Entry 5UR6 (X-ray diffraction, 1.63 A resolution); this record covers chain A.

[Chain A]
Protein: Abscisic acid receptor PYR1
Source organism: Arabidopsis thaliana
UniProtKB: O49686 (PYR1_ARATH); residues 1-181 here = UniProt positions 1-181
Amino-acid sequence (181 residues; each row starts with the number of its first residue):
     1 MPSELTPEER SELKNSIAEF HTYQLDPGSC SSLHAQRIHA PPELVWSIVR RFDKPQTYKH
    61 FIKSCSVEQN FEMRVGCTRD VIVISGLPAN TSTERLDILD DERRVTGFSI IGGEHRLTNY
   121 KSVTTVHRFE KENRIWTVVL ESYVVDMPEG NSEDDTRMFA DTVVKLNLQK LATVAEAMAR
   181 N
Unresolved in the structure: 1, 148-154
UniProt features mapped onto this chain:
  - motif: S85 to A89 (Gate loop), H115 to L117 (Latch loop)
  - binding site (abscisate): K59, A89 to E94, R116 to S122, E141
  - site (Involved in interactions with PP2Cs): P88, S152
  - modified residue: T78 (Phosphothreonine)
  - mutagenesis: K59 (K59Q: Impaired ABA-mediated binding to PP2Cs), T78 (T78A: Reduced CARK1-mediated phosphorylation), P88 (P88S: Insensitivity to pyrabactin and impaired ABA-mediated binding to PP2Cs), R116 (R116G: Impaired ABA-mediated binding to PP2Cs), S152 (S152L: Insensitivity to pyrabactin and impaired ABA-mediated binding to PP2Cs), R157 (R157H: Reduced sensitivity to pyrabactin)
Residues lining bound ligands: 8KM (N-(4-cyano-3-cyclopropylphenyl)-1-(4-methylphenyl)methanesulfonamide): P55, K59, F61, I62, R79, V81, V83, L87, P88, A89, S92, E94, F108, I110, H115, L117, Y120, F159, A160, V163, V164, N167

[In short]
Chain A binds compound 8KM. From UniProt: 15 abscisate-binding residues and 6 mutagenesis sites.
Chain A is Abscisic acid receptor PYR1 (Arabidopsis thaliana); the structure, PYR1 bound to the rationally
designed agonist cyanabactin, was determined by X-ray diffraction (same publication as 5UR5).
